1T8R - chains B and C of the 6 polymer chains in the assembly; structure by X-ray diffraction, 2.70 A resolution.

== Chain B (and C) ==
Protein: AMP nucleosidase
Source organism: Escherichia coli
Notes: EC 3.2.2.4; chain C of this document is another copy of the same molecule, construct and numbering; everything in this record applies to it too
UniProtKB: P15272 (AMN_ECOLI); residues 1-484 here = UniProt positions 1-484
Sequence (484 residues; numbered 1 to 484; the number before each row is that of its first residue):
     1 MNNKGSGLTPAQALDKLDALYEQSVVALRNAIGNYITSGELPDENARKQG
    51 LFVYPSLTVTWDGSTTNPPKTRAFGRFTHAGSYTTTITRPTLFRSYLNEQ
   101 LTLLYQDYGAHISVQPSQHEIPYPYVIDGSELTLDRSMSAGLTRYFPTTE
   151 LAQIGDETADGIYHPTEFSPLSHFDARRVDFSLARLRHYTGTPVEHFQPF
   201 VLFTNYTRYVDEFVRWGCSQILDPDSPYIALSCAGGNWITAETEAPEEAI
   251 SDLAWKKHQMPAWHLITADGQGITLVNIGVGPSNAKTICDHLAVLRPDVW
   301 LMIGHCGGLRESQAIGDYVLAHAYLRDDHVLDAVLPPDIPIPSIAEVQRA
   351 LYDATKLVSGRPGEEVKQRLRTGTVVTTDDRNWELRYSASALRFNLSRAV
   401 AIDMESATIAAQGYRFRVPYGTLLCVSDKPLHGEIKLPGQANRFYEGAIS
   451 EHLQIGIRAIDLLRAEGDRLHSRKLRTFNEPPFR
Not modelled in the structure: 1-7, 154-167
Sequence notes: modified residue (138, 260, 302, 404)
Modified residues: Mse-138, Mse-260, Mse-302, Mse-404 (selenomethionine; parent Met)
What the authors report for this chain:
  - catalytic residues: Asp-428 (proposed by the authors, not directly observed)

== Interface between chain B and chain C ==
Contacting residue pairs (68; chain B residue first):
  Lys-70(B) with Glu-311(C), salt bridge; Ser-312(C)
  Thr-71(B) with Lys-367(C); Gln-368(C)
  Arg-76(B) with Ser-312(C)
  Leu-309(B) with Phe-478(C)
  Arg-310(B) with Arg-476(C), hydrogen bond (side chain-backbone); Thr-477(C); Phe-478(C)
  Glu-311(B) with Lys-70(C), salt bridge; Thr-78(C)
  Ser-312(B) with Lys-70(C); Arg-76(C), hydrogen bond
  His-322(B) with Pro-342(C); Lys-474(C)
  Ala-323(B) with Pro-340(C), hydrophobic
  Tyr-324(B) with Pro-340(C)
  Leu-325(B) with Asp-338(C)
  Pro-337(B) with Asp-338(C)
  Asp-338(B) with Leu-325(C); Pro-337(C); Arg-393(C), salt bridge
  Ile-339(B) with Leu-396(C)
  Pro-340(B) with Ala-323(C), hydrophobic; Tyr-324(C)
  Pro-342(B) with His-322(C)
  Glu-364(B) with Arg-469(C), salt bridge
  Lys-367(B) with Thr-71(C); Arg-473(C), hydrogen bond (backbone-side chain)
  Gln-368(B) with Thr-71(C)
  Leu-370(B) with Arg-473(C), hydrogen bond (backbone-side chain)
  Arg-371(B) with Arg-473(C)
  Thr-372(B) with Lys-474(C)
  Arg-393(B) with Asp-338(C), salt bridge
  Phe-394(B) with Phe-478(C)
  Asn-395(B) with Thr-477(C); Phe-478(C); Asn-479(C), hydrogen bond
  Leu-396(B) with Ile-339(C); Tyr-414(C), hydrogen bond (backbone-side chain)
  Ser-397(B) with Ile-339(C); Tyr-414(C), hydrogen bond (backbone-side chain)
  Arg-398(B) with Tyr-414(C), hydrogen bond (side chain-backbone); Arg-415(C); Leu-475(C), hydrogen bond (side chain-backbone); Arg-476(C); Thr-477(C)
  Ala-399(B) with Phe-478(C)
  Tyr-414(B) with Leu-396(C), hydrogen bond (side chain-backbone); Ser-397(C), hydrogen bond (side chain-backbone); Arg-398(C), hydrogen bond (backbone-side chain)
  Arg-415(B) with Arg-398(C)
  Leu-431(B) with Phe-478(C), hydrophobic
  Arg-473(B) with Lys-367(C), hydrogen bond (side chain-backbone); Leu-370(C), hydrogen bond (side chain-backbone); Arg-371(C)
  Lys-474(B) with His-322(C)
  Leu-475(B) with Arg-398(C), hydrogen bond (backbone-side chain)
  Arg-476(B) with Arg-310(C), hydrogen bond (backbone-side chain); Arg-398(C)
  Thr-477(B) with Asn-395(C); Arg-398(C)
  Phe-478(B) with Leu-309(C); Arg-310(C); Phe-394(C); Asn-395(C); Ala-399(C)
  Asn-479(B) with Asn-395(C), hydrogen bond
Also at the interface, not in a pair above, chain B (46 interface residues in all): Thr-78, Leu-335, Pro-336, Ser-343, Thr-374, Arg-417, Arg-469
Also at the interface, not in a pair above, chain C (48 interface residues in all): Phe-77, Val-334, Leu-335, Pro-336, Ser-343, Glu-364, Thr-372, Thr-374, Arg-417, Leu-431

== Overview ==
The interface between chain B and chain C involves 46 residues on one side and 48 on the other, with 17
hydrogen bonds and 5 salt bridges. Polar pairs include Lys-70(B)/Glu-311(C), Asp-338(B)/Arg-393(C) and
Glu-364(B)/Arg-469(C). The paper reports the catalytic residue Asp-428(B).
Chain B and chain C are both AMP nucleosidase (Escherichia coli); the structure, Crystal Structure of E. coli
AMP Nucleosidase, was determined by X-ray diffraction together with 1T8S, 1T8W and 1T8Y from the same study.
